PDB entry 4LGG | X-ray diffraction, 2.41 A resolution | chain A

== Chain A ==
Molecule: Proto-oncogene tyrosine-protein kinase Src
Source organism: Gallus gallus
Notes: EC 2.7.10.2; fragment: Kinase Domain
UniProt: P00523 (SRC_CHICK); numbering as in UniProt (aligned over 264-533)
Amino-acid sequence (270 residues; each row starts with the number of its first residue):
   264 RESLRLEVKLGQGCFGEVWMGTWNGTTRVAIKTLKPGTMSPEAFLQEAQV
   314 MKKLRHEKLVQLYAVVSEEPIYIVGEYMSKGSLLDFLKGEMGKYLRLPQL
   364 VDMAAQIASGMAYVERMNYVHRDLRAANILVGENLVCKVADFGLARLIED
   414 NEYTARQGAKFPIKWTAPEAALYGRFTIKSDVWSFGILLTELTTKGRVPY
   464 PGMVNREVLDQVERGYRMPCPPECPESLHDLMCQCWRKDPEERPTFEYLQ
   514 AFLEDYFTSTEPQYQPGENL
Unresolved in the structure: 277-278, 301-307, 333, 406-424
Sequence notes: engineered mutation G338 (Thr in P00523)
Ligand contacts: VGG (1-tert-butyl-3-(3-methylbenzyl)-1H-pyrazolo[3,4-d]pyrimidin-4-amine): L273, G274, V281, A293, I294, K295, E310, M314, V323, I336, V337, G338, E339, Y340, M341, G344, S345, L393
Swiss-Prot annotation at these positions:
  - active site: D386 (Proton acceptor)
  - binding site (ATP): L273 to V281, K295
  - modified residue: Y416 (Phosphotyrosine), Y436 (Phosphotyrosine), C498 (S-nitrosocysteine), Y527 (Phosphotyrosine)
  - mutagenesis: C498 (C498A: Significant reduction in S-nitrosylation), Y527 (Y527F: Constitutively active)

== Summary ==
Chain A binds compound VGG. UniProt lists active-site residue D386, 10 ATP-binding residues and 2 mutagenesis
sites.
Chain A is Proto-oncogene tyrosine-protein kinase Src (Gallus gallus); the structure, Structure of 3MB-PP1
bound to analog-sensitive Src kinase, was determined by X-ray diffraction together with 4LGH from the same
study.
